7Y9X - chains A and R of the 3 polymer chains in the assembly; structure by electron microscopy, 2.49 A resolution.

== Chain A ==
Name: CRISPR-associated RAMP family protein
Organism: Desulfonema ishimotonii
Reference sequence: A0A401FT36 (A0A401FT36_9DELT); numbering as in UniProt; present here: 1-1273, 1275-1540, 1542-1601
Amino-acid sequence (1617 residues; numbered 1 to 1617 plus 2 insertion-coded residues; 2 numbers in that range are skipped by the numbering (no residue carries them; nothing is unmodelled there); the number before each row is that of its first residue):
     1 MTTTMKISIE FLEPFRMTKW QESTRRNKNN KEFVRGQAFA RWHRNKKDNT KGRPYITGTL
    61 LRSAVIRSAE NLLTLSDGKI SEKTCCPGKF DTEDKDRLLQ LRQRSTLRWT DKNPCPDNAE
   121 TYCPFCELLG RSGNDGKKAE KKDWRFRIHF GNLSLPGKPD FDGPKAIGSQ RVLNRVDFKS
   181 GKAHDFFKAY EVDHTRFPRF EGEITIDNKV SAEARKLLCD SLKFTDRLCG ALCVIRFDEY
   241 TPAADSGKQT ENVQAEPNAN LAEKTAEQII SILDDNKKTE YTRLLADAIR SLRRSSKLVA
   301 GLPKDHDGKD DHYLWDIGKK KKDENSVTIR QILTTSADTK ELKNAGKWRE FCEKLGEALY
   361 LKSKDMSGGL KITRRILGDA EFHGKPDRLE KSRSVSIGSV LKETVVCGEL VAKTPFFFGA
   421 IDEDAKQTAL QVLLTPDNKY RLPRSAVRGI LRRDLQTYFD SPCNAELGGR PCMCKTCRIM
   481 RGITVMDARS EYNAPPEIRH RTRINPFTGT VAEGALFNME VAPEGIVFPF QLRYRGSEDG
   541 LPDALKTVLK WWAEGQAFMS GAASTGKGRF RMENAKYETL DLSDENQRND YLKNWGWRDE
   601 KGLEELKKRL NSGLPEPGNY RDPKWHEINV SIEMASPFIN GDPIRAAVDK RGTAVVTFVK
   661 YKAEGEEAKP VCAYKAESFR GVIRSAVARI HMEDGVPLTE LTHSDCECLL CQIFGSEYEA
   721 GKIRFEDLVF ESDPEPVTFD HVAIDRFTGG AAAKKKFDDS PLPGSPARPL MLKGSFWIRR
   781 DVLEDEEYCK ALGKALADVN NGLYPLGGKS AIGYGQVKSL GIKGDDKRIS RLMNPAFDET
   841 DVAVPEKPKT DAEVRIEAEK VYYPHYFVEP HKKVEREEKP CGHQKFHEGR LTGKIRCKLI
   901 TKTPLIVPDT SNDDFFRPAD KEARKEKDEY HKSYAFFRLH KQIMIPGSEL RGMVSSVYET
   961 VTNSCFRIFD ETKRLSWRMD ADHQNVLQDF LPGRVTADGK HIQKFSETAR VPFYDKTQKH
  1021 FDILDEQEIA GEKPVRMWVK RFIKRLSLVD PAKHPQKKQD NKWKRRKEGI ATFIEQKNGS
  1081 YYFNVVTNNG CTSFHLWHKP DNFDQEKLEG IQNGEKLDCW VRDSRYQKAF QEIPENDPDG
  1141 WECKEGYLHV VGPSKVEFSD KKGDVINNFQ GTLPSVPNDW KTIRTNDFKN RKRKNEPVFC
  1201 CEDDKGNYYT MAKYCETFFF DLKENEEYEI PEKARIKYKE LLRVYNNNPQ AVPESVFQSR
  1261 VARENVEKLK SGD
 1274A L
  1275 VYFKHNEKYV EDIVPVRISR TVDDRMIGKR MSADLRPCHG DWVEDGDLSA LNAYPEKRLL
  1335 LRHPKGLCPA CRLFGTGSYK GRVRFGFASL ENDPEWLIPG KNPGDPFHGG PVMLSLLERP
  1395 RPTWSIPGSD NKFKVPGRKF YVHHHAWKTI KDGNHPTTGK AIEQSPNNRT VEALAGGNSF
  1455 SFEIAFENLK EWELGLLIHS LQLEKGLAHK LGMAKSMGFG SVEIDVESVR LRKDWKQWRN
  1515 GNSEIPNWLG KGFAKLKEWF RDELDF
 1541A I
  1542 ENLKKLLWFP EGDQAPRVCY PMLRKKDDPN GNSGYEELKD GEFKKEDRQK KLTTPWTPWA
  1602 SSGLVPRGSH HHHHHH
Unresolved in the structure: 133-145, 239-259, 319-326, 835-839, 918-929, 983-986, 1043-1124, 1604-1617
Sequence notes: engineered mutation Ala-429 (Asp in A0A401FT36), Ala-654 (Asp in A0A401FT36), Ala-753 (Asp in A0A401FT36); expression tag (1602-1617)
Ion coordination: Zn2+ site 1: Cys-86, Cys-115, Cys-123, Cys-126; Zn2+ site 2: Cys-463, Cys-472, Cys-474, Cys-477; Zn2+ site 3: His-703, Cys-706, Cys-708, Cys-711; Zn2+ site 4: Cys-965, Cys-1312, Cys-1342, Cys-1345
From the paper describing this entry:
  - binding site for crRNA (chain R): His-43, Arg-53, Tyr-55, Asn-152
  - catalytic residues: His-43 (citing earlier work)
  - conformationally variable residues (order/disorder transition): Ser-367 to Leu-401, His-1313 to Leu-1341
  - mutagenesis - D429A/D654A: abolished catalytic activity on tgRNA

== Chain R ==
Molecule: crRNA
Sequence (38 nucleotides; row label = number of the first residue in the row; numbering starts at 0):
     0 UUGAUGUCAC GGAACCUUUG UUGUCUUCGA CAUGGGUA

== How chain A and chain R interact ==
Residue-residue contacts - 301 pairs, chain A then chain R:
  Glu-13(A) / C9(R)  hydrogen bond to the base
  Arg-16(A) / C9(R)  salt bridge to the phosphate
  Arg-35(A) / A8(R)  hydrogen bond to the sugar
  Arg-35(A) / G11(R)  hydrogen bond to the base
  Gln-37(A) / U6(R)  hydrogen bond to the base
  Ala-38(A) / U6(R)  base contact
  Ala-38(A) / A8(R)  sugar contact
  Phe-39(A) / A8(R)  sugar contact
  Arg-41(A) / U1(R)  sugar contact
  His-43(A) / U0(R)  hydrogen bond to the phosphate
  Arg-53(A) / U0(R)  hydrogen bond to the base
  Tyr-55(A) / U0(R)  stacking on the base
  Thr-57(A) / U1(R)  sugar contact
  Gly-58(A) / U1(R)  hydrogen bond to the base
  Gly-58(A) / A3(R)  hydrogen bond to the base
  Thr-59(A) / U1(R)  hydrogen bond to the sugar
  Thr-59(A) / G2(R)  hydrogen bond to the sugar
  Thr-59(A) / A3(R)  hydrogen bond to the base
  Thr-59(A) / U6(R)  base contact
  Leu-60(A) / U6(R)  hydrogen bond to the base
  Arg-62(A) / A3(R)  base contact
  Arg-62(A) / U4(R)  hydrogen bond to the phosphate
  Arg-62(A) / G5(R)  salt bridge to the phosphate
  Ser-63(A) / U6(R)  hydrogen bond to the phosphate
  Arg-67(A) / C7(R)  hydrogen bond to the phosphate
  Arg-67(A) / A8(R)  salt bridge to the phosphate
  Lys-89(A) / U4(R)  hydrogen bond to the sugar
  Phe-90(A) / U4(R)  base contact
  Phe-90(A) / G5(R)  base contact
  Asp-91(A) / U4(R)  hydrogen bond to the base
  Asp-91(A) / G5(R)  base contact
  Thr-92(A) / U4(R)  hydrogen bond to the base
  Thr-92(A) / G5(R)  hydrogen bond to the base
  Lys-95(A) / G5(R)  base contact
  Leu-98(A) / G5(R)  base contact
  Gln-100(A) / G5(R)  hydrogen bond to the sugar
  Gln-100(A) / U6(R)  base contact
  Leu-101(A) / G5(R)  sugar contact
  Leu-101(A) / U6(R)  sugar contact
  Arg-102(A) / G5(R)  hydrogen bond to the sugar
  Arg-102(A) / U6(R)  salt bridge to the phosphate
  Arg-102(A) / C7(R)  phosphate contact
  Gln-103(A) / C7(R)  hydrogen bond to the phosphate
  Gln-103(A) / G10(R)  hydrogen bond to the base
  Arg-104(A) / C7(R)  hydrogen bond to the phosphate
  Leu-129(A) / U4(R)  sugar contact
  Gly-130(A) / U4(R)  phosphate contact
  Arg-131(A) / U4(R)  sugar contact
  Phe-146(A) / G2(R)  base contact
  Phe-146(A) / A3(R)  sugar contact
  Ile-148(A) / A3(R)  base contact
  His-149(A) / U1(R)  base contact
  His-149(A) / G2(R)  hydrogen bond to the base
  His-149(A) / A3(R)  base contact
  Phe-150(A) / U1(R)  hydrogen bond to the base
  Phe-150(A) / A3(R)  hydrogen bond to the base
  Gly-151(A) / U1(R)  base contact
  Asn-152(A) / U0(R)  hydrogen bond to the base
  Asn-152(A) / U1(R)  base contact
  Ser-154(A) / U0(R)  hydrogen bond to the base
  Lys-158(A) / U0(R)  hydrogen bond to the base
  Arg-171(A) / A13(R)  salt bridge to the phosphate
  Val-172(A) / A13(R)  sugar contact
  Leu-173(A) / A13(R)  phosphate contact
  Asn-174(A) / G11(R)  hydrogen bond to the sugar
  Asn-174(A) / A12(R)  hydrogen bond to the sugar
  Asn-174(A) / A13(R)  hydrogen bond to the phosphate
  Asn-174(A) / C14(R)  hydrogen bond to the sugar
  Arg-175(A) / G11(R)  base contact
  Arg-175(A) / A12(R)  phosphate contact
  Val-176(A) / A12(R)  hydrogen bond to the phosphate
  Val-176(A) / C14(R)  sugar contact
  Gly-181(A) / C14(R)  hydrogen bond to the sugar
  Gly-181(A) / C15(R)  sugar contact
  Lys-182(A) / C14(R)  base contact
  Lys-182(A) / C15(R)  base contact
  Ala-183(A) / C14(R)  hydrogen bond to the base
  Asp-185(A) / G11(R)  hydrogen bond to the base
  Phe-186(A) / G11(R)  base contact
  Phe-186(A) / A13(R)  base contact
  Phe-187(A) / G11(R)  base contact
  Arg-227(A) / C9(R)  sugar contact
  Gly-230(A) / C9(R)  hydrogen bond to the phosphate
  Leu-232(A) / C9(R)  base contact
  His-306(A) / U25(R)  hydrogen bond to the base
  Arg-375(A) / A13(R)  hydrogen bond to the base
  Gly-378(A) / A13(R)  hydrogen bond to the base
  Phe-382(A) / G11(R)  hydrogen bond to the base
  His-383(A) / G11(R)  base contact
  Gly-384(A) / A8(R)  base contact
  Gly-384(A) / G11(R)  hydrogen bond to the base
  Pro-386(A) / A8(R)  base contact
  Ser-392(A) / G5(R)  base contact
  Phe-417(A) / C14(R)  phosphate contact
  Phe-418(A) / C14(R)  phosphate contact
  Gly-419(A) / A13(R)  sugar contact
  Gly-419(A) / C14(R)  hydrogen bond to the phosphate
  Arg-444(A) / C9(R)  salt bridge to the phosphate
  Ser-445(A) / A12(R)  sugar contact
  Ser-445(A) / A13(R)  hydrogen bond to the phosphate
  Ala-446(A) / A12(R)  phosphate contact
  Ala-446(A) / A13(R)  phosphate contact
  Arg-448(A) / C9(R)  hydrogen bond to the sugar
  Arg-448(A) / G10(R)  salt bridge to the phosphate
  Arg-448(A) / G11(R)  salt bridge to the phosphate
  Gly-449(A) / A12(R)  sugar contact
  Ile-450(A) / A12(R)  base contact
  Arg-452(A) / G10(R)  phosphate contact
  Arg-452(A) / G11(R)  salt bridge to the phosphate
  Arg-453(A) / A12(R)  base contact
  Leu-467(A) / G10(R)  base contact
  Leu-467(A) / G11(R)  base contact
  Gly-468(A) / C7(R)  base contact
  Gly-468(A) / G10(R)  hydrogen bond to the base
  Gly-469(A) / C7(R)  hydrogen bond to the base
  Arg-470(A) / C7(R)  base contact
  Pro-471(A) / C7(R)  base contact
  Met-480(A) / G10(R)  phosphate contact
  Arg-481(A) / C7(R)  base contact
  Arg-481(A) / G10(R)  phosphate contact
  Ile-483(A) / C9(R)  base contact
  Thr-484(A) / C9(R)  base contact
  Val-485(A) / C9(R)  hydrogen bond to the base
  His-500(A) / G19(R)  phosphate contact
  Arg-501(A) / U17(R)  salt bridge to the phosphate
  Arg-501(A) / G19(R)  phosphate contact
  Thr-502(A) / U17(R)  hydrogen bond to the sugar
  Thr-502(A) / U18(R)  sugar contact
  Thr-502(A) / G19(R)  hydrogen bond to the phosphate
  Arg-503(A) / U17(R)  hydrogen bond to the sugar
  Arg-503(A) / U18(R)  phosphate contact
  Ile-504(A) / U18(R)  hydrogen bond to the phosphate
  Ile-504(A) / U20(R)  sugar contact
  Gly-509(A) / U20(R)  hydrogen bond to the sugar
  Gly-509(A) / U21(R)  sugar contact
  Thr-510(A) / U20(R)  base contact
  Thr-510(A) / U21(R)  sugar contact
  Val-511(A) / G19(R)  base contact
  Val-511(A) / U20(R)  hydrogen bond to the base
  Leu-516(A) / G19(R)  base contact
  Phe-517(A) / U17(R)  base contact
  Ser-560(A) / A12(R)  base contact
  Gly-561(A) / C14(R)  phosphate contact
  Gly-561(A) / C15(R)  phosphate contact
  Ala-562(A) / C15(R)  hydrogen bond to the phosphate
  Ala-563(A) / C15(R)  hydrogen bond to the phosphate
  Ser-564(A) / U16(R)  hydrogen bond to the phosphate
  Asn-640(A) / U20(R)  phosphate contact
  Gly-641(A) / G19(R)  hydrogen bond to the sugar
  Gly-641(A) / U20(R)  hydrogen bond to the phosphate
  Pro-643(A) / G19(R)  base contact
  Lys-675(A) / G19(R)  salt bridge to the phosphate
  Glu-677(A) / U18(R)  sugar contact
  Glu-677(A) / G19(R)  phosphate contact
  Ser-678(A) / U18(R)  hydrogen bond to the phosphate
  Ser-678(A) / G19(R)  hydrogen bond to the phosphate
  Arg-680(A) / U17(R)  salt bridge to the phosphate
  Gly-681(A) / U18(R)  sugar contact
  Val-682(A) / U18(R)  base contact
  Arg-684(A) / U16(R)  phosphate contact
  Arg-684(A) / U17(R)  sugar contact
  Arg-684(A) / U18(R)  salt bridge to the phosphate
  Ser-685(A) / U18(R)  base contact
  Phe-714(A) / U16(R)  sugar contact
  Gly-715(A) / U16(R)  sugar contact
  Ser-716(A) / C15(R)  hydrogen bond to the sugar
  Ser-716(A) / U16(R)  sugar contact
  Glu-717(A) / C15(R)  base contact
  Glu-717(A) / U16(R)  sugar contact
  Glu-719(A) / C15(R)  hydrogen bond to the sugar
  Ala-720(A) / C15(R)  phosphate contact
  Ala-720(A) / U16(R)  phosphate contact
  Gly-721(A) / C15(R)  phosphate contact
  Gly-721(A) / U16(R)  hydrogen bond to the phosphate
  Asp-740(A) / U25(R)  base contact
  His-741(A) / U25(R)  salt bridge to the phosphate
  Val-742(A) / U23(R)  sugar contact
  Val-742(A) / C24(R)  sugar contact
  Val-742(A) / U25(R)  hydrogen bond to the phosphate
  Ala-743(A) / U23(R)  phosphate contact
  Ala-743(A) / C24(R)  phosphate contact
  Ile-744(A) / C24(R)  hydrogen bond to the phosphate
  Ile-744(A) / U26(R)  sugar contact
  Arg-746(A) / C24(R)  salt bridge to the phosphate
  Gly-749(A) / U26(R)  hydrogen bond to the sugar
  Gly-749(A) / C27(R)  sugar contact
  Gly-750(A) / U26(R)  base contact
  Ala-751(A) / U26(R)  hydrogen bond to the base
  Lys-754(A) / U23(R)  base contact
  Phe-757(A) / U23(R)  stacking on the base
  Gly-807(A) / U20(R)  phosphate contact
  Gly-808(A) / U20(R)  hydrogen bond to the phosphate
  Gly-808(A) / U21(R)  phosphate contact
  Lys-809(A) / U21(R)  hydrogen bond to the phosphate
  Ser-810(A) / U21(R)  hydrogen bond to the phosphate
  Ala-811(A) / G22(R)  phosphate contact
  Tyr-863(A) / A29(R)  hydrogen bond to the phosphate
  His-865(A) / G28(R)  salt bridge to the phosphate
  His-865(A) / A29(R)  salt bridge to the phosphate
  Pro-908(A) / U25(R)  sugar contact
  Pro-908(A) / U26(R)  phosphate contact
  Thr-910(A) / U25(R)  base contact
  Ser-948(A) / C24(R)  sugar contact
  Ser-948(A) / U25(R)  hydrogen bond to the phosphate
  Glu-949(A) / C24(R)  hydrogen bond to the sugar
  Glu-949(A) / U25(R)  hydrogen bond to the phosphate
  Glu-949(A) / U26(R)  phosphate contact
  Arg-951(A) / U23(R)  salt bridge to the phosphate
  Gly-952(A) / C24(R)  sugar contact
  Met-953(A) / C24(R)  base contact
  Ser-956(A) / C24(R)  base contact
  Arg-967(A) / G22(R)  hydrogen bond to the phosphate
  Arg-967(A) / U23(R)  salt bridge to the phosphate
  Ile-968(A) / U23(R)  sugar contact
  Arg-978(A) / A31(R)  phosphate contact
  Arg-978(A) / U32(R)  salt bridge to the phosphate
  Arg-978(A) / G33(R)  salt bridge to the phosphate
  Ala-981(A) / G34(R)  base contact
  Arg-1010(A) / G35(R)  salt bridge to the phosphate
  Arg-1010(A) / U36(R)  salt bridge to the phosphate
  Arg-1125(A) / A37(R)  sugar contact
  Gln-1127(A) / A37(R)  base contact
  Ser-1154(A) / U32(R)  hydrogen bond to the sugar
  Ser-1154(A) / G33(R)  sugar contact
  Lys-1155(A) / U32(R)  hydrogen bond to the base
  Lys-1155(A) / G33(R)  hydrogen bond to the base
  Val-1156(A) / U32(R)  sugar contact
  Asn-1195(A) / U36(R)  sugar contact
  Glu-1196(A) / G35(R)  sugar contact
  Glu-1196(A) / U36(R)  hydrogen bond to the phosphate
  Pro-1197(A) / U36(R)  phosphate contact
  Ala-1212(A) / G34(R)  sugar contact
  Ala-1212(A) / G35(R)  sugar contact
  Lys-1213(A) / G34(R)  salt bridge to the phosphate
  Lys-1213(A) / G35(R)  phosphate contact
  Tyr-1214(A) / G35(R)  hydrogen bond to the phosphate
  Tyr-1214(A) / U36(R)  hydrogen bond to the phosphate
  Cys-1215(A) / G35(R)  hydrogen bond to the phosphate
  Tyr-1245(A) / U32(R)  phosphate contact
  Tyr-1245(A) / G33(R)  hydrogen bond to the phosphate
  Asn-1248(A) / A31(R)  hydrogen bond to the sugar
  Asn-1248(A) / U32(R)  phosphate contact
  Gln-1250(A) / A29(R)  base contact
  Gln-1250(A) / C30(R)  base contact
  Gln-1250(A) / A31(R)  hydrogen bond to the sugar
  Ser-1259(A) / U32(R)  phosphate contact
  Ser-1259(A) / G33(R)  hydrogen bond to the phosphate
  Val-1290(A) / G33(R)  phosphate contact
  Val-1290(A) / G34(R)  phosphate contact
  Arg-1291(A) / G33(R)  sugar contact
  Arg-1291(A) / G34(R)  phosphate contact
  Ile-1292(A) / G33(R)  hydrogen bond to the sugar
  Ile-1292(A) / G34(R)  base contact
  Arg-1294(A) / A31(R)  salt bridge to the phosphate
  Arg-1294(A) / U32(R)  salt bridge to the phosphate
  Phe-1348(A) / G22(R)  sugar contact
  Phe-1348(A) / U23(R)  phosphate contact
  Gly-1349(A) / G22(R)  sugar contact
  Thr-1350(A) / U21(R)  hydrogen bond to the sugar
  Thr-1350(A) / G22(R)  sugar contact
  Gly-1351(A) / U21(R)  base contact
  Gly-1351(A) / G22(R)  hydrogen bond to the sugar
  Tyr-1353(A) / U21(R)  hydrogen bond to the sugar
  Lys-1354(A) / U21(R)  phosphate contact
  Gly-1355(A) / U21(R)  phosphate contact
  Gly-1355(A) / G22(R)  hydrogen bond to the phosphate
  Leu-1390(A) / G28(R)  base contact
  Leu-1391(A) / C27(R)  sugar contact
  Glu-1392(A) / C27(R)  hydrogen bond to the sugar
  Glu-1392(A) / G28(R)  base contact
  Arg-1393(A) / C27(R)  hydrogen bond to the base
  Arg-1393(A) / G28(R)  sugar contact
  Pro-1394(A) / C27(R)  phosphate contact
  Pro-1394(A) / G28(R)  phosphate contact
  Arg-1395(A) / A29(R)  hydrogen bond to the phosphate
  Arg-1395(A) / C30(R)  salt bridge to the phosphate
  Arg-1395(A) / A31(R)  salt bridge to the phosphate
  Thr-1397(A) / C30(R)  hydrogen bond to the phosphate
  Trp-1398(A) / A29(R)  phosphate contact
  Trp-1398(A) / C30(R)  hydrogen bond to the phosphate
  Lys-1413(A) / G28(R)  salt bridge to the phosphate
  Tyr-1415(A) / C27(R)  sugar contact
  Tyr-1415(A) / G28(R)  hydrogen bond to the phosphate
  Arg-1443(A) / C27(R)  base contact
  Gly-1486(A) / U26(R)  sugar contact
  Gly-1486(A) / C27(R)  phosphate contact
  Met-1487(A) / U26(R)  phosphate contact
  Met-1487(A) / C27(R)  phosphate contact
  Ala-1488(A) / C27(R)  hydrogen bond to the phosphate
  Lys-1489(A) / U26(R)  hydrogen bond to the phosphate
  Lys-1489(A) / C27(R)  salt bridge to the phosphate
  Ser-1490(A) / G28(R)  hydrogen bond to the phosphate
  Tyr-1561(A) / G28(R)  hydrogen bond to the phosphate
  Tyr-1561(A) / A29(R)  phosphate contact
  Pro-1562(A) / A29(R)  base contact
  Leu-1564(A) / A29(R)  base contact
  Leu-1564(A) / C30(R)  base contact
  Arg-1565(A) / C30(R)  base contact
  Tyr-1576(A) / G28(R)  hydrogen bond to the sugar
  Tyr-1576(A) / A29(R)  hydrogen bond to the phosphate
  Lys-1580(A) / C30(R)  salt bridge to the phosphate
Other interface residues (no listed pair), chain A (215 interface residues in all): Pro-54, Cys-229, Ala-231, Lys-385, Glu-390, Pro-443, Glu-466, Ile-639, Asp-642, Tyr-718, Thr-748, Ile-906, Pro-946, Glu-1157, Ala-1251, Ser-1352, Lys-1484, Leu-1485, Arg-1589

== Summary ==
Chain A and chain R form an interface of 215 and 38 residues respectively; the contacts include 106 hydrogen
bonds, 31 salt bridges and 2 aromatic stacking contacts. Among the polar pairs are Glu-13(A)/C9(R),
Arg-35(A)/G11(R) and Gln-37(A)/U6(R). From the paper: the catalytic residue His-43(A); D429A/D654A of chain A
abolish catalytic activity on tgRNA.
Here chain A is CRISPR-associated RAMP family protein (Desulfonema ishimotonii) and chain R is crRNA. Entry
7Y9X (Structure of the Cas7-11-Csx29-guide RNA complex) was determined by electron microscopy together with
7Y9Y and 8GS2 from the same study.
